Entry 8UOX (electron microscopy, 4.60 A resolution (low resolution: residue-level contacts below are approximate; hydrogen-bond / salt-bridge calls are withheld)); this record covers chains CP and FQ of the 204 polymer chains in the assembly.

[Chain CP]
Name: Flagellar motor switch protein FliM
From: Salmonella enterica subsp. enterica serovar Typhimurium
Reference sequence: P26418 (FLIM_SALTY); numbering as in UniProt (aligned over 1-334)
Amino-acid sequence (334 residues; numbered 1 to 334; the number before each row is that of its first residue):
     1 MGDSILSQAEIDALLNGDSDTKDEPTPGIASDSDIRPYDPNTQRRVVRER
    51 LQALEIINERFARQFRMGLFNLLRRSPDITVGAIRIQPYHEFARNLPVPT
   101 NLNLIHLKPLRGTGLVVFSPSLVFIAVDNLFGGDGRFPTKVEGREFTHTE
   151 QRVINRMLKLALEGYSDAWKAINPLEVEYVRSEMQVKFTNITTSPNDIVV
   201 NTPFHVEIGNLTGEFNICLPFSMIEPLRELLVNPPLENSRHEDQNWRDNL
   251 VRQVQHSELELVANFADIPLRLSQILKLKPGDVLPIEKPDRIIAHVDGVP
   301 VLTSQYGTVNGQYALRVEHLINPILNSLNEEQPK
Unresolved in the structure: 1-33, 324-334
Swiss-Prot annotation at these positions:
  - mutagenesis: N155 (N155E: Altered motor bias with clockwise rotation, partially suppresses a yhjH disruption), L160 (L160D: Altered motor bias with clockwise rotation, partially suppresses a yhjH disruption)

[Chain FQ]
Name: Flagellar motor switch protein FliN
From: Salmonella enterica subsp. enterica serovar Typhimurium
Reference sequence: P26419 (FLIN_SALTY); residue numbers follow UniProt; this construct covers 1-137
Amino-acid sequence (137 residues; each row starts with the number of its first residue):
     1 MSDMNNPSDENTGALDDLWADALNEQKATTTKSAADAVFQQLGGGDVSGA
    51 MQDIDLIMDIPVKLTVELGRTRMTIKELLRLTQGSVVALDGLAGEPLDIL
   101 INGYLIAQGEVVVVADKYGVRITDIITPSERMRRLSR
Unresolved in the structure: 1-56

[How chain CP and chain FQ interact]
Pairs across the interface (22; chain CP residue first):
  W246(CP) with I122(FQ); D124(FQ); I125(FQ)
  N249(CP) with I125(FQ)
  L250(CP) with I125(FQ)
  Q253(CP) with Y104(FQ); I106(FQ); I125(FQ); I126(FQ); T127(FQ); R131(FQ)
  V254(CP) with I106(FQ)
  H256(CP) with Y104(FQ)
  S257(CP) with I101(FQ); N102(FQ); Y104(FQ)
  E258(CP) with N102(FQ)
  L259(CP) with I60(FQ)
  V296(CP) with I60(FQ)
  V299(CP) with D59(FQ); I60(FQ); P61(FQ)
Also at the interface, not in a pair above, chain CP (12 interface residues in all): V301

[Summary]
Chain CP and chain FQ form an interface of 12 and 13 residues respectively. From UniProt: 2 mutagenesis sites
on chain CP.
Chain CP is Flagellar motor switch protein FliM and chain FQ is Flagellar motor switch protein FliN, both from
Salmonella enterica subsp. enterica serovar Typhimurium; the structure, Cryo-EM structure of a
Counterclockwise locked form of the Salmonella enterica Typhimurium flagellar C-ring, with C34 ..., was
determined by electron microscopy, deposited together with 8UCS, 8UMD, 8UMX and 8UPL.
